PDB entry 2OGK | X-ray diffraction, 3.00 A resolution | chains B and D of the 4 polymer chains in the assembly

Chain B (and D):
Molecule: Hypothetical protein
Organism: Archaeoglobus fulgidus
Notes: chain D of this document is another copy of the same molecule, construct and numbering; everything in this record applies to it too
UniProt: O27966 (O27966_ARCFU); residues 3-146 here correspond to UniProt positions 2-145 (UniProt number = residue number - 1)
Amino-acid sequence (146 residues; numbered 1 to 146; the number before each row is that of its first residue):
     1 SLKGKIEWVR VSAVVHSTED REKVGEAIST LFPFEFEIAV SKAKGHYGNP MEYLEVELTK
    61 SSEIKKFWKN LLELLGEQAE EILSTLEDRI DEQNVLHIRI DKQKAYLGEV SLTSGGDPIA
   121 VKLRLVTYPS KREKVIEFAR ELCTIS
Not modelled in the structure: 1-4, 144-146 (chain D: 1-2, 145-146)
Construct notes: cloning artifact (1-2)

Chain B / chain D interface:
Contacting residue pairs (28; chain B residue first):
  His-46(B) / Glu-92(D)  salt bridge
  His-46(B) / Arg-132(D)
  Tyr-47(B) / Glu-87(D)  hydrogen bond
  Tyr-47(B) / Arg-132(D)
  Tyr-47(B) / Glu-133(D)
  Glu-80(B) / His-46(D)
  Leu-83(B) / Gly-45(D)
  Leu-83(B) / His-46(D)
  Arg-99(B) / Asp-91(D)
  Arg-99(B) / Glu-92(D)  salt bridge
  Arg-99(B) / Gln-93(D)
  Ser-114(B) / Asp-88(D)
  Ser-114(B) / Arg-89(D)
  Ser-114(B) / Ile-90(D)
  Ser-114(B) / Asp-91(D)  hydrogen bond (backbone-backbone)
  Ser-114(B) / His-97(D)
  Gly-115(B) / Glu-87(D)
  Gly-115(B) / Asp-88(D)  hydrogen bond (backbone-backbone)
  Gly-115(B) / Ile-90(D)
  Gly-115(B) / Asp-91(D)
  Gly-116(B) / Glu-87(D)  hydrogen bond (backbone-backbone)
  Gly-116(B) / Ile-90(D)  hydrogen bond (backbone-backbone)
  Gly-116(B) / Glu-92(D)
  Gly-116(B) / Arg-132(D)
  Pro-118(B) / Glu-92(D)
  Arg-140(B) / Ala-43(D)
  Arg-140(B) / Tyr-53(D)
  Cys-143(B) / His-46(D)
Interface residues without a listed pair, chain B (14 interface residues in all): Glu-77, Ala-79, Ser-84
Interface residues without a listed pair, chain D (18 interface residues in all): Lys-44, Tyr-47, Gly-116, Ile-136

Summary:
14 residues of chain B face 18 of chain D across their interface, with 5 hydrogen bonds and 2 salt bridges.
Polar pairs include His-46(B)/Glu-92(D), Arg-99(B)/Glu-92(D) and Tyr-47(B)/Glu-87(D).
Chain B and chain D are both Hypothetical protein (Archaeoglobus fulgidus); the structure, Crystal structure
of protein AF2318 from Archaeglobus fulgidus, Pfam DUF54, was determined by X-ray diffraction together with
2PZZ, 2NWU and 2NRQ from the same study.
